Entry 7O5F (X-ray diffraction, 1.80 A resolution); this record covers chains A and P.

Chain A:
Molecule: 14-3-3 protein sigma
Source organism: Homo sapiens
Reference sequence: P31947 (1433S_HUMAN); residues 1-231 here = UniProt positions 1-231
Amino-acid sequence (236 residues; each row starts with the number of its first residue; numbers below 1 keep their minus sign (Gly-4 is residue -4)):
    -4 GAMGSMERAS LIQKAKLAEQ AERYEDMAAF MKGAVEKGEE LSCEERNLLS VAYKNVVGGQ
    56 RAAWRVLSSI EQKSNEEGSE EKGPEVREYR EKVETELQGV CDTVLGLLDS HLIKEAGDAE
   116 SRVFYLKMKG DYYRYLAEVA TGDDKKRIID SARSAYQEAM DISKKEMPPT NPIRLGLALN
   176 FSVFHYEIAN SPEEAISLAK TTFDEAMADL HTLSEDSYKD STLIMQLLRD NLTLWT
Not modelled in the structure: -4 to -3, 72-77
Covalently attached groups: 4-morpholin-4-ylcarbonylbenzaldehyde (V32) linked to Lys122
Modified positions: Cys38 (S-hydroxycysteine; CSO)
Sequence notes: expression tag (-4 to 0)
Ion coordination: Mg2+ near Glu2 (its only coordinating residue here)
Small-molecule neighbours: 4-morpholin-4-ylcarbonylbenzaldehyde (V32): Pro167, Ile168, Gly171, Leu218, Ile219
Curated features (UniProtKB/Swiss-Prot):
  - site (Interaction with phosphoserine on interacting protein): Arg56, Arg129
  - modified residue (Phosphoserine): Ser5, Ser74
From the paper describing this entry:
  - binding site for 4-morpholin-4-ylcarbonylbenzaldehyde: Lys122

Chain P:
Molecule: Transcription factor p65
Reference sequence: Q04206 (TF65_HUMAN); residue numbers follow UniProt; this construct covers 39-51
Amino-acid sequence (13 residues; each row starts with the number of its first residue):
    39 EGRSAGSIPG RRS
Not modelled in the structure: 39-42
Modified positions: Ser45 (phosphoserine; SEP)
Sequence notes: variant Arg49 (Glu in Q04206)
From the paper describing this entry:
  - post-translational modification sites: Ser45

How chain A and chain P interact:
Contacting residue pairs (29):
  Glu14(A) with Arg50(P); Ser51(P), hydrogen bond (side chain-backbone)
  Tyr19(A) with Arg49(P)
  Asn42(A) with Ser51(P)
  Leu43(A) with Ser51(P)
  Val46(A) with Gly48(P); Arg49(P); Ser51(P)
  Lys49(A) with Ile46(P); Pro47(P); Gly48(P)
  Asn50(A) with Arg49(P), hydrogen bond (side chain-backbone)
  Arg56(A) with Ser45(P)
  Lys122(A) with Ile46(P)
  Arg129(A) with Ser45(P)
  Tyr130(A) with Ser45(P)
  Gly171(A) with Ile46(P)
  Leu174(A) with Gly44(P); Ser45(P); Ile46(P)
  Asn175(A) with Ser45(P); Ile46(P), hydrogen bond (side chain-backbone)
  Val178(A) with Gly44(P)
  Glu182(A) with Ala43(P)
  Leu222(A) with Pro47(P)
  Asn226(A) with Ala43(P); Gly44(P), hydrogen bond (side chain-backbone)
  Leu229(A) with Ala43(P)
  Trp230(A) with Ala43(P)
Interface residues without a listed pair, chain A (21 interface residues in all): Ile219

Summary:
The interface between chain A and chain P involves 21 residues on one side and 9 on the other; the contacts
include 4 hydrogen bonds. Polar pairs include Glu14(A)-Ser51(P), Asn50(A)-Arg49(P) and Asn175(A)-Ile46(P).
Ligands of chain P: 4-morpholin-4-ylcarbonylbenzaldehyde. Covalently linked
4-morpholin-4-ylcarbonylbenzaldehyde: at Lys122(A). From the paper: a binding site for
4-morpholin-4-ylcarbonylbenzaldehyde at Lys122(A); a modification site at Ser45(P).
Chain A is 14-3-3 protein sigma (Homo sapiens) and chain P is Transcription factor p65; the structure, 14-3-3
sigma with RelA/p65 binding site pS45 and covalently bound TCF521-161, was determined by X-ray diffraction,
deposited together with 7BI3, 7BIQ, 7BIW, 7BIY, 7BJB, 7BJF and 54 further entries.
